Entry 8BWX (X-ray diffraction, 1.60 A resolution); this record covers chains A and B.

# Chain A
Protein: 14-3-3 protein sigma
Source organism: Homo sapiens
UniProtKB: P31947 (1433S_HUMAN); numbering as in UniProt (aligned over 1-231)
Chain sequence (236 residues; each row starts with the number of its first residue; numbers below 1 keep their minus sign (Gly-4 is residue -4)):
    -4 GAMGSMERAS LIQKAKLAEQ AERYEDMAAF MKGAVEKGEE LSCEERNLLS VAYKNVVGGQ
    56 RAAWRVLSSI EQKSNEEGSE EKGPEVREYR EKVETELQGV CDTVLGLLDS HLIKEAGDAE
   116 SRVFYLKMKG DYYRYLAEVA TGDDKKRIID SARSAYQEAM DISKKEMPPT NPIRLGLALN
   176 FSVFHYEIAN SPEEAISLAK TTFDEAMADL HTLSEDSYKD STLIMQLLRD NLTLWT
Construct notes: expression tag (-4 to 0)
Modified / non-standard residues: Cys38 (S-hydroxycysteine; CSO)
Swiss-Prot annotation at these positions:
  - site (Interaction with phosphoserine on interacting protein): Arg56, Arg129
  - modified residue (Phosphoserine): Ser5, Ser74
Residues lining bound ligands: RZT (4-azanyl-N-[3-(5-carbamimidoylthiophen-3-yl)phenyl]-1-(4-chloranylphenoxy)cyclohexane-1-carboxamide): Glu14, Cys38, Glu39, Asn42, Leu43, Val46, Phe119, Lys122, Pro167, Ile168, Gly171, Leu218, Ile219, Leu222
From the paper describing this entry:
  - binding site for RZT: Glu39, Asn42, Ser45, Pro167, Ile168, Gly171, Leu218, Ile219

# Chain B
Protein: ERalpha peptide
Chain sequence (5 residues; row label = number of the first residue in the row):
   591 FPATV
Modified / non-standard residues: Thr594 (phosphothreonine; TPO)
From the paper describing this entry:
  - binding site for RZT: Val595

# Chain A / chain B interface
Residue-residue contacts (22):
  Lys49(A) with Thr594(B); Val595(B), hydrogen bond (side chain-backbone)
  Arg56(A) with Thr594(B)
  Arg60(A) with Phe591(B)
  Lys122(A) with Val595(B), hydrogen bond (side chain-backbone)
  Arg129(A) with Thr594(B)
  Tyr130(A) with Thr594(B)
  Gly171(A) with Val595(B)
  Leu174(A) with Ala593(B); Thr594(B); Val595(B), hydrophobic
  Asn175(A) with Thr594(B); Val595(B), hydrogen bond (side chain-backbone)
  Val178(A) with Pro592(B), hydrophobic; Ala593(B); Thr594(B)
  Glu182(A) with Pro592(B)
  Leu222(A) with Val595(B), hydrophobic
  Asn226(A) with Pro592(B); Ala593(B), hydrogen bond (side chain-backbone)
  Leu229(A) with Pro592(B), hydrophobic
  Trp230(A) with Pro592(B), hydrophobic
Also at the interface, not in a pair above, chain A (16 interface residues in all): Asp126

# In short
16 residues of chain A face 5 of chain B across their interface, with 4 hydrogen bonds. Polar contacts include
Lys49(A)-Val595(B), Lys122(A)-Val595(B) and Asn175(A)-Val595(B). Ligands of chain A: compound RZT. The paper
reports a binding site for RZT at Glu39(A), Asn42(A) and Val595(B) among others.
Chain A is 14-3-3 protein sigma (Homo sapiens) and chain B is ERalpha peptide; the structure, Fragment-linked
stabilizer for 14-3-3 and ERa (1075298), was determined by X-ray diffraction together with 8BWJ, 8BWZ, 8BX0,
8BX3, 8BX4, 8BXI and 24 further entries from the same study.
